PDB entry 5Z95 | X-ray diffraction, 1.20 A resolution | chain A

== Chain A ==
Name: Hyposensitive to light 7
From: Striga hermonthica
Reference sequence: A0A0M3PNA2 (A0A0M3PNA2_STRHE); residues 1-271 here = UniProt positions 1-271
Amino-acid sequence (276 residues; row label = number of the first residue in the row; numbers below 1 keep their minus sign (Gly-4 is residue -4)):
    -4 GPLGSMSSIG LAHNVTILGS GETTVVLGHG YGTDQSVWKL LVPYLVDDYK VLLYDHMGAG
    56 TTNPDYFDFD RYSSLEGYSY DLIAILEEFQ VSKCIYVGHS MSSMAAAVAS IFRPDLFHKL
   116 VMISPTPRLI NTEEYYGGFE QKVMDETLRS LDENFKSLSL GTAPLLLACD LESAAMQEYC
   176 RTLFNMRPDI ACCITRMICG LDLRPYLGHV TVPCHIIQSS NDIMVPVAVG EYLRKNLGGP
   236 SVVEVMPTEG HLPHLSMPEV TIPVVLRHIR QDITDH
Unresolved in the structure: -4 to 2, 271
Differences from the reference sequence: expression tag (-4 to 0)
Ligand contacts: triton x-100 (EGC; 2-(2-{2-[2-(2-{2-[2-(2-{2-[4-(1,1,3,3-tetramethyl-butyl)-phenoxy]-ethoxy}-ethoxy)-ethoxy]-ethoxy}-ethoxy)-ethoxy]-ethox y}-ethoxy)-ethanol): Tyr26, Phe134, Val138, Met139, Thr142, Leu146, Leu153, Thr157, Leu160, Leu161, Thr190, Ile193, Cys194, Ile218, Met219
From the paper describing this entry:
  - binding site for triton x-100: Tyr26, Phe134, Glu135, Val138, Met139, Thr142, Leu146, Leu153, Thr157, Leu160, Leu161, Thr190, Ile193, Cys194, Ile218, Met219
  - catalytic residues: Ser95
  - catalytic residues: His246 (proposed by the authors, not directly observed)
  - mutagenesis - H246N: abolished binding to GR24
  - mutagenesis - L143Y: abolished binding to triton x-100
  - specificity-determining residues: Leu143
  - specificity-determining residues: Leu153, Thr157, Cys194 (by similarity / conservation)

== Summary ==
Ligands of chain A: triton x-100. The paper reports catalytic residues Ser95 and His246; H246N abolishes
binding to GR24.
Chain A is Hyposensitive to light 7 (Striga hermonthica); the structure, Structural basis for specific
inhibition of highly sensitive ShHTL7 receptor, was determined by X-ray diffraction, deposited together with
5Z82, 5Z89 and 5Z8P.
